6E7V - chains A and B; structure by X-ray diffraction, 2.60 A resolution.

== Chain A ==
Molecule: Glutamate receptor ionotropic, NMDA 1
Source organism: Xenopus laevis
Notes: fragment: Extracellular residues 23-407
UniProt: A0A1L8F5J9 (NMDZ1_XENLA), isoform A0A1L8F5J9-8; residues 23-407 here = UniProt positions 23-407
Amino-acid sequence (385 residues; numbered 23 to 407; the number before each row is that of its first residue):
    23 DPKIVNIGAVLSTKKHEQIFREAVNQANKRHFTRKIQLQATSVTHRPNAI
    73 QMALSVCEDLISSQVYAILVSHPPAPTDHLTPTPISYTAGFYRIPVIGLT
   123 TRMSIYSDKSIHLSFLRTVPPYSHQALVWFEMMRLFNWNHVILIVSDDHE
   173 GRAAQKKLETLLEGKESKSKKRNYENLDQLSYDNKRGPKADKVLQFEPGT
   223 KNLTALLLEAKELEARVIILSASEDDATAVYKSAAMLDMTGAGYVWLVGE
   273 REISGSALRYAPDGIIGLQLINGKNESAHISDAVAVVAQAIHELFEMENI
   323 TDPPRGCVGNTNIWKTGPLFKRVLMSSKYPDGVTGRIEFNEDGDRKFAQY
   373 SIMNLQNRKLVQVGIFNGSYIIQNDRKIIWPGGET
Not modelled in the structure: 98-100, 187-208, 406-407
Sequence notes: engineered mutation Q61 (Asn in A0A1L8F5J9), Q371 (Asn in A0A1L8F5J9)
Cystine bridges: C79-C329
Glycans and other covalent adducts: N-acetylglucosamine (NAG) linked to N297, N321, N389
Ion coordination: Na+: F137, D364
Residues lining bound ligands: T88 (N-{4-[(2R)-3-{butyl[2-(3,4-dichlorophenyl)ethyl]amino}-2-hydroxypropoxy]phenyl}methanesulfonamide): Y109, T110, G112, F113, R115, K131, S132, I133, L135

== Chain B ==
Molecule: Glutamate receptor ionotropic, NMDA 2B
Source organism: Rattus norvegicus
Notes: fragment: Extracellular residues 32-394
UniProt: Q00960 (NMDE2_RAT); residues 32-394 here = UniProt positions 32-394
Amino-acid sequence (363 residues; each row starts with the number of its first residue):
    32 PPSIGIAVILVGTSDEVAIKDAHEKDDFHHLSVVPRVELVAMNETDPKSI
    82 ITRICDLMSDRKIQGVVFADDTDQEAIAQILDFISAQTLTPILGIHGGSS
   132 MIMADKDESSMFFQFGPSIEQQASVMLNIMEEYDWYIFSIVTTYFPGYQD
   182 FVNKIRSTIENSFVGWELEEVLLLDMSLDDGDSKIQNQLKKLQSPIILLY
   232 CTKEEATYIFEVANSVGLTGYGYTWIVPSLVAGDTDTVPSEFPTGLISVS
   282 YDEWDYGLPARVRDGIAIITTAASDMLSEHSFIPEPKSSCYNTHEKRIYQ
   332 SNMLNRYLINVTFEGRDLSFSEDGYQMHPKLVIILLNKERKWERVGKWKD
   382 KSLQMKYYVWPRM
Not modelled in the structure: 55-57
Sequence notes: engineered mutation D348 (Asn in Q00960)
UniProt features mapped onto this chain:
  - binding site (Zn(2+)): H127, E284
  - glycosylation (N-linked (GlcNAc...) asparagine): N74, N341
  - mutagenesis: H60 (H60A: Normal zinc binding), H127 (H127A: Reduced zinc binding), D283 (D283A: Slightly reduced zinc binding), E284 (E284A: Reduced zinc binding), H311 (H311A: Normal zinc binding), H359 (H359A: Normal zinc binding)
Cystine bridges: C86-C321
Glycans and other covalent adducts: N-acetylglucosamine (NAG) linked to N74
Residues lining bound ligands: T88 (N-{4-[(2R)-3-{butyl[2-(3,4-dichlorophenyl)ethyl]amino}-2-hydroxypropoxy]phenyl}methanesulfonamide): P78, A107, Q110, I111, F114, M134, T174, Y175, F176, P177, L205, D206, M207, S208, E236

== Interface between chain A and chain B ==
Residue-residue contacts - 50 pairs, chain A then chain B:
  P69(A) with H325(B)
  N70(A) with C321(B), hydrogen bond (side chain-backbone); Y322(B); N323(B); T324(B); H325(B)
  A71(A) with F114(B), hydrophobic; Q118(B)
  I72(A) with I82(B), hydrophobic; Q118(B); T119(B); C321(B), hydrophobic
  Q73(A) with Y322(B), hydrogen bond (side chain-backbone)
  L76(A) with I82(B), hydrophobic; T83(B); Y322(B), hydrophobic
  E80(A) with K79(B), salt bridge
  H101(A) with R328(B), hydrogen bond
  F113(A) with P78(B); A107(B), hydrophobic; I111(B), hydrophobic
  Y114(A) with D77(B); P78(B)
  K131(A) with Y175(B); D206(B); S208(B)
  S132(A) with Y175(B), hydrogen bond (side chain-backbone); P177(B); Y179(B)
  L135(A) with S208(B)
  C329(A) with D77(B); K79(B)
  V330(A) with D77(B); K79(B); S80(B)
  G331(A) with E75(B); D77(B), hydrogen bond (backbone-side chain)
  N332(A) with D77(B)
  T333(A) with T76(B); D77(B); Q105(B), hydrogen bond
  P340(A) with S208(B); L209(B); D210(B), hydrogen bond (backbone-backbone)
  L341(A) with D210(B)
  K343(A) with S208(B), hydrogen bond; L209(B)
  R344(A) with L209(B); D210(B), salt bridge; D213(B), salt bridge
Other interface residues (no listed pair), chain A (27 interface residues in all): A75, C79, P106, Y109, M347
Other interface residues (no listed pair), chain B (29 interface residues in all): C86

== Overview ==
27 residues of chain A face 29 of chain B across their interface; the contacts include 8 hydrogen bonds and 3
salt bridges. Polar contacts include E80(A)-K79(B), R344(A)-D210(B) and R344(A)-D213(B). Compound T88 is bound
between chain A and chain B.
Chain A is Glutamate receptor ionotropic, NMDA 1 (Xenopus laevis) and chain B is Glutamate receptor
ionotropic, NMDA 2B (Rattus norvegicus); the structure, Heterodimer of the GluN1b-GluN2B NMDA receptor
amino-terminal domains bound to allosteric inhibitor 93-88, was determined by X-ray diffraction.
